PDB entry 4CNF | X-ray diffraction, 1.40 A resolution | chains A and B

[Chain A (and B)]
Protein: Spou rRNA methylase
Source organism: Sulfolobus acidocaldarius
Notes: EC 2.1.1.200; chain B of this document is another copy of the same molecule, construct and numbering; everything in this record applies to it too
UniProt: Q4JB16 (Q4JB16_SULAC); residues 1-235 here = UniProt positions 1-235
Sequence (255 residues; row label = number of the first residue in the row; numbers below 1 keep their minus sign (Met-19 is residue -19)):
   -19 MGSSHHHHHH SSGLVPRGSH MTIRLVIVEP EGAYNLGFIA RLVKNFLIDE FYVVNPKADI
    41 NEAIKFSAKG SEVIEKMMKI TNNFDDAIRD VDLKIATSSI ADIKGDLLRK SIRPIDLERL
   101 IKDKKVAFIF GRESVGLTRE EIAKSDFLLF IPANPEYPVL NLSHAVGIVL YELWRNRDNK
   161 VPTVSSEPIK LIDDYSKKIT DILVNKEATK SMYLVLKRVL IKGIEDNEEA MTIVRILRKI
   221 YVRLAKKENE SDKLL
Unresolved in the structure: -19 to 0, 83-84, 158-235 (chain B: -19 to 0, 84-88, 157-235)
Differences from the reference sequence: expression tag (-19 to 0); engineered mutation Ala38 (Cys in Q4JB16)
Swiss-Prot annotation at these positions:
  - binding site (S-adenosyl-L-methionine): Thr77 to Ser79, Gly111, Ile131, Pro138 to Leu140
  - mutagenesis: Glu11 (E11S: No change in activity), Tyr14 (Y14S: No change in activity), Arg21 (R21A: Loss of activity), Lys45 (K45E: Decrease in activity), Phe46 (F46A: Loss of activity), Ser47 (S47L: Decrease in activity), Lys49 (K49E: Loss of activity; K49G: No change in activity), Ser79 (S79A: No change in activity), Ile80 (I80R: No change in activity), Lys84 (K84E: Decrease in activity), Arg89 (R89E: Loss of activity), Ser114 (S114R: Decrease in activity), 4 further mutagenesis entries in UniProt
Small-molecule neighbours: 5'-deoxy-5'-methylthioadenosine (MTA): Thr77, Ser78, Ser79, Ile109, Phe110, Gly111, Arg112, Glu113, Gly116, Leu117, Leu129, Phe130, Ile131, Pro138, Val139, Leu140, Asn141, Leu142, Ala145
From the paper describing this entry:
  - mutagenesis - E11S, Y14S, C38A, K49G, S79A, I80R, P138S, V139S: unchanged catalytic activity
  - mutagenesis - R21A, F46A, S47L, K49E, R89E, S114R, R119E, R119N: abolished catalytic activity
  - mutagenesis - K84E, Y137F: decreased catalytic activity
  - mutagenesis - S47L: decreased expression
  - catalytic residues: Arg21 (proposed by the authors, not directly observed)
  - catalytic residues: Tyr137
  - mutagenesis - E11A/V139S: unchanged catalytic activity on U32

[How chain A and chain B interact]
Residue-residue contacts (72):
  Tyr14(A) - Tyr14(B)  hydrophobic
  Tyr14(A) - Phe18(B)  hydrophobic
  Tyr14(A) - Phe46(B)  hydrophobic
  Phe18(A) - Tyr14(B)  hydrophobic
  Phe18(A) - Asn141(B)
  Phe18(A) - His144(B)
  Arg21(A) - Tyr137(B)
  Arg21(A) - Val139(B)  hydrogen bond (side chain-backbone)
  Arg21(A) - Leu140(B)
  Arg21(A) - Asn141(B)
  Leu22(A) - His144(B)
  Lys24(A) - Asn134(B)  hydrogen bond (backbone-side chain)
  Lys24(A) - Tyr137(B)
  Asn25(A) - Ala133(B)
  Asn25(A) - Asn134(B)  hydrogen bond (backbone-backbone)
  Asn25(A) - Tyr137(B)  hydrogen bond (side chain-backbone)
  Asn25(A) - Val139(B)  hydrogen bond (side chain-backbone)
  Asn25(A) - Leu140(B)
  Phe26(A) - Pro132(B)
  Phe26(A) - Leu140(B)  hydrophobic
  Leu27(A) - Asn134(B)
  Ala48(A) - Tyr137(B)  hydrophobic
  Lys49(A) - Tyr137(B)
  Gly50(A) - Tyr137(B)
  Ser51(A) - Tyr137(B)
  Pro94(A) - Tyr151(B)
  Ile95(A) - Arg155(B)
  Ile131(A) - Tyr151(B)  hydrophobic
  Pro132(A) - Phe26(B)
  Pro132(A) - Trp154(B)
  Ala133(A) - Asn25(B)
  Ala133(A) - Phe26(B)  hydrophobic
  Ala133(A) - Trp154(B)
  Asn134(A) - Lys24(B)  hydrogen bond (side chain-backbone)
  Asn134(A) - Asn25(B)  hydrogen bond (backbone-backbone)
  Asn134(A) - Leu27(B)
  Asn134(A) - Trp154(B)
  Tyr137(A) - Arg21(B)  hydrogen bond
  Tyr137(A) - Lys24(B)
  Tyr137(A) - Asn25(B)  hydrogen bond (backbone-side chain)
  Tyr137(A) - Ala48(B)
  Tyr137(A) - Lys49(B)  hydrogen bond (side chain-backbone)
  Pro138(A) - Asn25(B)
  Val139(A) - Arg21(B)  hydrogen bond (backbone-side chain)
  Val139(A) - Asn25(B)  hydrogen bond (backbone-side chain)
  Leu140(A) - Arg21(B)
  Leu140(A) - Asn25(B)
  Leu140(A) - Phe26(B)  hydrophobic
  Asn141(A) - Phe18(B)
  Asn141(A) - Arg21(B)
  Ser143(A) - His144(B)  hydrogen bond
  His144(A) - Phe18(B)
  His144(A) - Leu22(B)
  His144(A) - Ser143(B)  hydrogen bond
  His144(A) - His144(B)
  Gly147(A) - Ile148(B)
  Ile148(A) - Phe26(B)  hydrophobic
  Ile148(A) - Gly147(B)
  Ile148(A) - Tyr151(B)  hydrophobic
  Tyr151(A) - Pro94(B)
  Tyr151(A) - Ile148(B)  hydrophobic
  Tyr151(A) - Glu152(B)  hydrogen bond
  Glu152(A) - Tyr151(B)  hydrogen bond
  Glu152(A) - Arg155(B)  salt bridge
  Trp154(A) - Pro132(B)
  Trp154(A) - Ala133(B)
  Trp154(A) - Asn134(B)
  Arg155(A) - Ile95(B)
  Arg155(A) - Glu152(B)  salt bridge
  Arg155(A) - Arg155(B)
  Arg157(A) - Arg93(B)
  Arg157(A) - Pro132(B)
Also at the interface, not in a pair above, chain A (36 interface residues in all): Asn15, Phe46, Pro135, Glu136
Also at the interface, not in a pair above, chain B (32 interface residues in all): Asn15, Ile131, Pro138

[In short]
36 residues of chain A face 32 of chain B across their interface, with 16 hydrogen bonds and 2 salt bridges.
Among the polar pairs are Glu152(A)-Arg155(B), Arg21(A)-Val139(B) and Lys24(A)-Asn134(B). The paper reports
catalytic residues Arg21(A) and Tyr137(A); R21A, F46A and S47L of chain A, among others, abolish catalytic
activity; 19 substitutions were tested in all.
Chain A and chain B are both Spou rRNA methylase (Sulfolobus acidocaldarius); the structure, Crystal structure
of Sulfolobus acidocaldarius TrmJ, was determined by X-ray diffraction, deposited together with 4CND, 4CNE and
4CNG.
